1E4K - chains A and C of the 3 polymer chains in the assembly; structure by X-ray diffraction, 3.20 A resolution.

# Chain A
Name: FC fragment of human IGG1
Organism: Homo sapiens
Notes: fragment: fc fragment
Reference sequence: P01857 (GC1_HUMAN); residues 223-447 here correspond to UniProt positions 106-330 (UniProt number = residue number - 117)
Sequence (225 residues; numbered 223 to 447; the number before each row is that of its first residue):
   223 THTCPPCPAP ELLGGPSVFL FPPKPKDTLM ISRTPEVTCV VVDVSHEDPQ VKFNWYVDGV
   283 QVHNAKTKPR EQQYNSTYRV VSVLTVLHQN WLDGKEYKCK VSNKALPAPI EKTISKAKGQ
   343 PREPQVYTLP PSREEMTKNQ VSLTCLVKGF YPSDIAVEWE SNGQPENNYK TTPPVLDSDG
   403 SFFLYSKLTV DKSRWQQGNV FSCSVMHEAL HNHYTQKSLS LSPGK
Disordered / not traced: 223-228, 445-447
Disulfides: Cys261-Cys321, Cys367-Cys425
Covalent attachments: glycan linked to Asn297
Curated features (UniProtKB/Swiss-Prot):
  - glycosylation: Asn297 (N-linked (GlcNAc...) (complex) asparagine)

# Chain C
Name: Low affinity immunoglobulin gamma FC receptor III
Organism: Homo sapiens
Notes: fragment: extracellular domain
Reference sequence: O75015 (FC3B_HUMAN); the author numbering skips numbers that UniProt does not, so the offset changes along the chain: -4 to -1 = UniProt 18-21; 1-172 = UniProt 22-193
Sequence (176 residues; each row starts with the number of its first residue; note: 1 number in that range is skipped by the numbering (no residue carries it; nothing is unmodelled there); numbers below 1 keep their minus sign (Met-4 is residue -4)):
    -4 MRTE
     1 DLPKAVVFLE PQWYSVLEKD SVTLKCQGAY SPEDNSTQWF HNESLISSQA SSYFIDAATV
    61 NDSGEYRCQT NLSTLSDPVQ LEVHIGWLLL QAPRWVFKEE DPIHLRCHSW KNTALHKVTY
   121 LQNGKDRKYF HHNSDFHIPK ATLKDSGSYF CRGLVGSKNV SSETVNITIT QG
Disordered / not traced: -4 to -1
Disulfides: Cys26-Cys68, Cys107-Cys151
Curated features (UniProtKB/Swiss-Prot):
  - glycosylation (N-linked (GlcNAc...) asparagine): Asn35, Asn42, Asn61, Asn71, Asn159, Asn166

# How chain A and chain C interact
Contacting residue pairs (13; chain A residue first):
  Leu235(A) - Thr113(C)
  Leu235(A) - Ala114(C)  hydrophobic
  Leu235(A) - Val155(C)
  Gly237(A) - Trp87(C)
  Gly237(A) - Lys158(C)
  Pro238(A) - Lys158(C)
  Ala327(A) - Trp110(C)
  Leu328(A) - Lys158(C)
  Pro329(A) - Ile85(C)
  Pro329(A) - Gly86(C)
  Pro329(A) - Trp87(C)
  Pro329(A) - Trp110(C)
  Ile332(A) - Lys158(C)
Other interface residues (no listed pair), chain A (11 interface residues in all): Gly236, Ser239, Lys326, Ala330
Other interface residues (no listed pair), chain C (9 interface residues in all): Gly156

# In short
Chain A and chain C form an interface of 11 and 9 residues respectively.
Here chain A is FC fragment of human IGG1 and chain C is Low affinity immunoglobulin gamma FC receptor III,
both from Homo sapiens. Entry 1E4K (Crystal structure of soluble human IGG1 FC fragment-FC-gamma receptor III
complex) was determined by X-ray diffraction together with 1E4J from the same study.
